Entry 2OL3 (X-ray diffraction, 2.90 A resolution); this record covers chains B and P of the 5 polymer chains in the assembly.

# Chain B
Protein: BM3.3 T-cell receptor beta-chain
Organism: Mus musculus
UniProt: P04214 (TVB6_MOUSE); the construct lacks a stretch of the UniProt sequence and is renumbered around it, so the offset changes along the chain: 1-30 = UniProt 22-51; 31-87 = UniProt 53-109; 90-96 = UniProt 110-116
Chain sequence (113 residues; numbered 1 to 117 plus 1 insertion-coded residue; 5 numbers in that range are skipped by the numbering (no residue carries them; nothing is unmodelled there); the number before each row is that of its first residue):
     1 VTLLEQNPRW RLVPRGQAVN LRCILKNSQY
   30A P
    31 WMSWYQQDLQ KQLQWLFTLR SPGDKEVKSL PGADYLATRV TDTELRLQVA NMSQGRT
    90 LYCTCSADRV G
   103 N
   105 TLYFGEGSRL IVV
Disulfide bonds: Cys23-Cys92
What the authors report for this chain:
  - conformationally variable residues: Thr93

# Chain P
Protein: Naturally processed octapeptide PBM8
UniProt: Q91YE7 (RBM5_MOUSE); residues 1-8 here correspond to UniProt positions 484-491 (UniProt number = residue number + 483)
Chain sequence (8 residues; row label = number of the first residue in the row):
     1 SQYYYNSL

# Chain B / chain P interface
Pairs across the interface (8):
  Trp31(B) - Ser7(P)
  Asp97(B) - Asn6(P)  hydrogen bond
  Asp97(B) - Ser7(P)
  Arg98(B) - Tyr4(P)  hydrogen bond
  Arg98(B) - Tyr5(P)  hydrogen bond (side chain-backbone)
  Arg98(B) - Asn6(P)  hydrogen bond (backbone-side chain)
  Arg98(B) - Ser7(P)  hydrogen bond (backbone-side chain)
  Val99(B) - Asn6(P)  hydrogen bond (backbone-side chain)
The authors on this interface:
  - pairs named by the authors: Asp97(B)-Asn6(P), Asp97(B)-Ser7(P), Arg98(B)-Tyr4(P) (cation-pi contact), Arg98(B)-Ser7(P), Arg98(B)-Tyr5(P), Arg98(B)-Asn6(P), Val99(B)-Asn6(P), Val99(B)-Tyr4(P)

# Overview
Chain B and chain P each contribute 4 residues to their interface, with 6 hydrogen bonds. Polar contacts
include Asp97(B)-Asn6(P), Arg98(B)-Tyr4(P) and Arg98(B)-Tyr5(P). The authors report contacts between Asp97(B)
and Asn6(P), Asp97(B) and Ser7(P) and Arg98(B) and Ser7(P) among others; a cation-pi contact between Arg98(B)
and Tyr4(P). From the paper: conformational variability at Thr93(B).
Chain B is BM3.3 T-cell receptor beta-chain (Mus musculus) and chain P is Naturally processed octapeptide
PBM8; the structure, crystal structure of BM3.3 ScFV TCR in complex with PBM8-H-2KBM8 MHC class I molecule,
was determined by X-ray diffraction.
